7MXD - chains A and C of the 14 polymer chains in the assembly; structure by electron microscopy, 3.40 A resolution.

[Chain A]
Name: Envelope glycoprotein gp120
From: Human immunodeficiency virus 1
UniProt: I6NF57 (I6NF57_9HIV1); the construct lacks a stretch of the UniProt sequence and is renumbered around it, so the offset changes along the chain: 31-136 = UniProt 30-135; 137-188 = UniProt 137-188; 190-309 = UniProt 189-308; 312-321 = UniProt 309-318; 5 more segments
Amino-acid sequence (478 residues; numbered 31 to 513 plus 5 insertion-coded residues; 10 numbers in that range are skipped by the numbering (no residue carries them; nothing is unmodelled there); the number before each row is that of its first residue; a row labelled like 459A-459B holds insertion residues (459A, then the next letters in order)):
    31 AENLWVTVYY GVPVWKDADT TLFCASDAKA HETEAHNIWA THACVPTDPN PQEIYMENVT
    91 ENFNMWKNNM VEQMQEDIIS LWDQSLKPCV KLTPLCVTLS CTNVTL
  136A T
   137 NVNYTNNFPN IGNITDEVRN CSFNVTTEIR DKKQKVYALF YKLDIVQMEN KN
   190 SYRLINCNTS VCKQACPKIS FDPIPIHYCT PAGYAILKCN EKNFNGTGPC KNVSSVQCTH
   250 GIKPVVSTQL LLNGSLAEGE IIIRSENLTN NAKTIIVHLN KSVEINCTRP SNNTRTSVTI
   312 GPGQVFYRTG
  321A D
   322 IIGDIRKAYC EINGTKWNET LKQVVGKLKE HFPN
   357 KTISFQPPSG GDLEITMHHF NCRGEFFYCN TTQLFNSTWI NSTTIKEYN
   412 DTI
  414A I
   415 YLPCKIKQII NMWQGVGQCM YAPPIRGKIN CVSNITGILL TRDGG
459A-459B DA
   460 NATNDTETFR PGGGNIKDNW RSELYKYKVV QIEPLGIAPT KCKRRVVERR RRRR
Disordered / not traced: 508-513
Construct notes: conflict Ala31 (Ser30 in I6NF57), Glu32 (Asp31 in I6NF57), Pro124 (His123 in I6NF57), Leu179 (Thr in I6NF57), Cys201 (Ile200 in I6NF57), Thr358 (Lys355 in I6NF57), Thr400 (Gly397 in I6NF57), Cys433 (Ala425 in I6NF57), Cys501 (Ala495 in I6NF57), Arg509 (Glu503 in I6NF57), Arg510 (Lys504 in I6NF57); expression tag (512-513)
Disulfide bonds: Cys54-Cys74, Cys119-Cys205, Cys126-Cys196, Cys131-Cys157, Cys201-Cys433, Cys218-Cys247, Cys228-Cys239, Cys296-Cys331, Cys378-Cys445, Cys385-Cys418
Covalent attachments: N-acetylglucosamine (NAG) linked to Asn88, Asn133, Asn149, Asn156, Asn160, Asn197, Asn234, Asn241, Asn289, Asn295, Asn301, Asn334, Asn339, Asn355, Asn386, Asn392, Asn405, Asn448; glycan linked to Asn262, Asn276
What the authors report for this chain:
  - post-translational modification sites: Asn156, Asn160
  - mutagenesis - N160A, T162A: abolished binding to CAP45
  - mutagenesis - R166A, K169E: decreased binding to CAP45
  - conformationally variable residues (loop rearrangement): Val154 to Tyr177
  - mutagenesis - I165L, K171R: decreased binding to 1157ipd3N4

[Chain C]
Name: 3BNC117 antibody heavy chain
From: Homo sapiens
Notes: antibody fragment or engineered binder
Amino-acid sequence (226 residues; numbered 1 to 216 plus 10 insertion-coded residues; the number before each row is that of its first residue; a row labelled like 71A-71D holds insertion residues (71A, then the next letters in order)):
     1 QVQLLQSGAA VTKPGASVRV SCEASGYNIR DYFIHWWRQA PGQGLQWVGW IN
   52A P
    53 KTGQPNNPRQ FQGRVSLTR
71A-71D HASW
    72 DFDTYSFYMD L
82A-82C KAL
    83 RSDDTAVYFC ARQRSDYW
100A-100B DF
   101 DVWGSGTQVT VSSASTKGPS VFPLAPSSKS TSGGTAALGC LVKDYFPEPV TVSWNSGALT
   161 SGVHTFPAVL QSSGLYSLSS VVTVPSSSLG TQTYICNVNH KPSNTKVDKK VEPKSC
Disordered / not traced: 128-134, 214-216
Disulfide bonds: Cys22-Cys92, Cys140-Cys196

[Chain A / chain C interface]
Pairs across the interface (29):
  Asn279(A) - Trp100(C)  hydrogen bond
  Asn280(A) - Trp50(C)  hydrogen bond
  Asn280(A) - Trp100(C)
  Ala281(A) - Trp100(C)  hydrophobic
  Lys282(A) - Asp98(C)  salt bridge
  Ser365(A) - Gln64(C)  hydrogen bond
  Gly366(A) - Pro57(C)
  Gly367(A) - Gly55(C)
  Gly367(A) - Pro57(C)
  Asp368(A) - Thr54(C)  hydrogen bond (backbone-backbone)
  Asp368(A) - Arg71(C)  salt bridge
  Ile371(A) - Thr54(C)
  Gln428(A) - Arg30(C)
  Gln428(A) - Lys53(C)
  Gln428(A) - Thr54(C)
  Gly429(A) - Arg30(C)
  Thr455(A) - Gln56(C)
  Thr455(A) - Asn58(C)
  Arg456(A) - Asn58(C)  hydrogen bond (backbone-side chain)
  Asp457(A) - Asn58(C)  hydrogen bond
  Asp457(A) - Asn59(C)
  Asp457(A) - Gln64(C)
  Gly458(A) - Asn58(C)
  Gly458(A) - Pro60(C)
  Gly459(A) - Pro60(C)
  Thr462(A) - Arg61(C)
  Asn463(A) - Arg61(C)
  Arg469(A) - Gln64(C)
  Gly472(A) - Gln56(C)
Also at the interface, not in a pair above, chain A (22 interface residues in all): Thr465, Gly473
Also at the interface, not in a pair above, chain C (18 interface residues in all): Phe33, Trp47, Phe73

[Overview]
22 residues of chain A and 18 residues of chain C are in contact, with 6 hydrogen bonds and 2 salt bridges.
Polar contacts include Lys282(A)-Asp98(C), Asp368(A)-Arg71(C) and Asn279(A)-Trp100(C). From the paper: N160A
and T162A of chain A abolish binding to CAP45; modification sites Asn156(A) and Asn160(A); 6 substitutions
were tested in all.
Chain A is Envelope glycoprotein gp120 (Human immunodeficiency virus 1) and chain C is 3BNC117 antibody heavy
chain (Homo sapiens); the structure, Cryo-EM structure of broadly neutralizing V2-apex-targeting antibody J038
in complex with HIV-1 Env, was determined by electron microscopy (same publication as 7N28).
